8V2L - chain A; structure by X-ray diffraction, 2.43 A resolution.

Chain A:
Protein: Interleukin-1 receptor-associated kinase 4
Source organism: Homo sapiens
Notes: EC 2.7.11.1; fragment: kinase domain
UniProt: Q9NWZ3 (IRAK4_HUMAN); residue numbers follow UniProt; this construct covers 160-460
Amino-acid sequence (327 residues; numbered 134 to 460; the number before each row is that of its first residue):
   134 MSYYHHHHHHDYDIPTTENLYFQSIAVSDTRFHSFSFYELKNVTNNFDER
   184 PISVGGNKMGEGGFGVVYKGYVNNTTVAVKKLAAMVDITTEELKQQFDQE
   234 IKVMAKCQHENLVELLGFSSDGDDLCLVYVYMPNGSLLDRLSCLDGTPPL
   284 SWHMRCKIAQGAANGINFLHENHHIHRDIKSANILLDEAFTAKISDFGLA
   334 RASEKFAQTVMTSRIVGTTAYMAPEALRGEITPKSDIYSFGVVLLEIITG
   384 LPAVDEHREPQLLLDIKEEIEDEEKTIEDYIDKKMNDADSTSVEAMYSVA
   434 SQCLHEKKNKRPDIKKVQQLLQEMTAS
Not modelled in the structure: 134-163, 337-341, 460
Sequence notes: initiating methionine (134); expression tag (135-159)
Modified / non-standard residues: Thr342 (phosphothreonine; TPO); Thr345 (phosphothreonine; TPO); Ser346 (phosphoserine; SEP)
Curated features (UniProtKB/Swiss-Prot):
  - active site: Asp311 (Proton acceptor)
  - binding site (ATP): Met192 to Val200, Lys213, Lys313 to Asn316, Asp329
  - modified residue: Thr342 (Phosphothreonine), Thr345 (Phosphothreonine), Ser346 (Phosphoserine)
Residues lining bound ligands: YK0 (N-{2-[4-(hydroxymethyl)phenyl]-6-(2-hydroxypropan-2-yl)-2H-indazol-5-yl}-6-(trifluoromethyl)pyridine-2-carboxamide): Ile185, Met192, Gly193, Val200, Ala211, Lys213, Val246, Tyr262, Val263, Tyr264, Met265, Pro266, Asn267, Gly268, Ser269, Asp272, Arg273, Asp278, Thr280, Ala315, Leu318, Ser328, Asp329

In short:
Chain A binds compound YK0. UniProt lists active-site residue Asp311 and 15 ATP-binding residues.
Chain A is Interleukin-1 receptor-associated kinase 4 (Homo sapiens); the structure, Crystal structure of
IRAK4 kinase domain with compound 8, was determined by X-ray diffraction, deposited together with 8V1O and
8V2F.
